Entry 2WZZ (X-ray diffraction, 1.57 A resolution); this record covers chain A.

[Chain A]
Name: Beta-lactamase
From: Pseudomonas aeruginosa
Notes: EC 3.5.2.6
UniProtKB: P24735 (AMPC_PSEAE); numbering as in UniProt (aligned over 27-397)
Sequence (371 residues; each row starts with the number of its first residue):
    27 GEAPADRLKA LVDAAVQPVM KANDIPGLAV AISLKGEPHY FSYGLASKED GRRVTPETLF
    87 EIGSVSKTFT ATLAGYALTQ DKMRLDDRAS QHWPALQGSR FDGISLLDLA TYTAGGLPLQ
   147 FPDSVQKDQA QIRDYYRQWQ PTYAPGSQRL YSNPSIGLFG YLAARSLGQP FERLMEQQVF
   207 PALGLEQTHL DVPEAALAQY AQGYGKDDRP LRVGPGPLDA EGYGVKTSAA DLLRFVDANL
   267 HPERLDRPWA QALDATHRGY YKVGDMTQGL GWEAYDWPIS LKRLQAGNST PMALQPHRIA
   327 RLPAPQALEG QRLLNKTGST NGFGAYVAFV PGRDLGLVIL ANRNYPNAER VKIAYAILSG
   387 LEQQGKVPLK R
Not modelled in the structure: 27-28, 389-397
UniProt features mapped onto this chain:
  - active site: Ser-90 (Acyl-ester intermediate), Tyr-177 (Proton acceptor)
  - binding site (a beta-lactam): Ser-90, Gln-146, Tyr-177, Asn-179, Asn-370
Covalently attached groups: M-03 (ZX1) linked to Ser-90
Small-molecule neighbours: M-03 (ZX1; (3R)-1-[(4R)-azepan-4-ylcarbamoyl]-3-(sulfoamino)-L-proline): Gly-89, Gln-146, Tyr-177, Asn-179, Val-239, Tyr-249, Ala-319, Lys-342, Thr-343, Gly-344, Ser-345, Thr-346, Asn-373

[In short]
Covalently linked M-03: at Ser-90. UniProt lists active-site residues Ser-90 and Tyr-177 and 5
beta-lactam-binding residues.
Chain A is Beta-lactamase (Pseudomonas aeruginosa); the structure, AMP-C BETA-LACTAMASE (PSEUDOMONAS
AERUGINOSA)IN COMPLEX WITH compound M-03, was determined by X-ray diffraction, deposited together with 2WZX.
